PDB entry 8WZ7 | X-ray diffraction, 1.92 A resolution | chain A

== Chain A ==
Protein: Adenosylhomocysteinase
Organism: Legionella pneumophila
Notes: EC 3.13.2.1
UniProt: A0A2S6F4T2 (A0A2S6F4T2_LEGPN); residues 15-441 here = UniProt positions 15-441
Amino-acid sequence (437 residues; each row starts with the number of its first residue):
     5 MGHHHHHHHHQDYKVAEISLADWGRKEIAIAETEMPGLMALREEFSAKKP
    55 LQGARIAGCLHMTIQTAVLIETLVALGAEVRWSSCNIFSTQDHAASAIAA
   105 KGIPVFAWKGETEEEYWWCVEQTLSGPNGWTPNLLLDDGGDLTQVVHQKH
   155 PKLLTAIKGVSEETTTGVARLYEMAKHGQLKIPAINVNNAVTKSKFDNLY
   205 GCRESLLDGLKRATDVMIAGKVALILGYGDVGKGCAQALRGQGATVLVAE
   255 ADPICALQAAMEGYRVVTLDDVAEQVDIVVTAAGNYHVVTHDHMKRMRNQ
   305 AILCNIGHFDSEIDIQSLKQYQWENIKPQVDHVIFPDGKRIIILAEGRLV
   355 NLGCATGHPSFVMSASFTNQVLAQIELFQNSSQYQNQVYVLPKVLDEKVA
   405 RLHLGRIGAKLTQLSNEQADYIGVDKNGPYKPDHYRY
Disordered / not traced: 5-14
Sequence notes: initiating methionine (5); expression tag (6-14); engineered mutation Ala255 (Ile in A0A2S6F4T2), Ala287 (Thr in A0A2S6F4T2)
Ligand contacts:
  - adenosine (ADN): Leu64, His65, Thr67, Gln69, Thr70, Asp142, Glu167, Thr168, Lys197, Asp201, His312, Leu353, Asn355, Leu356, Thr360, Gly361, His362, Met367, Phe371
  - NAD (nicotinamide-adenine-dinucleotide): Thr168, Thr169, Thr170, Lys197, Asp201, Asn202, Cys206, Leu230, Gly231, Tyr232, Gly233, Asp234, Val235, Gly236, Ala253, Glu254, Ala255, Asp256, Cys259, Ala286, Ala287, Gly288, Asn289, Val292, Ile310, Gly311, His312, Glu316, Leu353, Asn355, Leu356, His362, Thr416, Leu418, Gln422, Ile426, Lys435, Tyr439

== Summary ==
Chain A binds NAD and adenosine.
Chain A is Adenosylhomocysteinase (Legionella pneumophila); the structure, The crystal structure of Legionella
pneumophila adenosylhomocysteinase Lpg2021(I255A,T287A) in ternary complex with NAD and adenosine, was
determined by X-ray diffraction together with 8WWG, 8WZ6, 8WZ8 and 8WZ9 from the same study.
